PDB entry 7XN4 | electron microscopy, 3.35 A resolution | chains A and C of the 4 polymer chains in the assembly

[Chain A (and C)]
Protein: Caspase-3
Organism: Homo sapiens
Notes: EC 3.4.22.56; chain C of this document is another copy of the same molecule, construct and numbering; everything in this record applies to it too
UniProt: P42574 (CASP3_HUMAN); residues 1-277 here = UniProt positions 1-277
Sequence (277 residues; each row starts with the number of its first residue):
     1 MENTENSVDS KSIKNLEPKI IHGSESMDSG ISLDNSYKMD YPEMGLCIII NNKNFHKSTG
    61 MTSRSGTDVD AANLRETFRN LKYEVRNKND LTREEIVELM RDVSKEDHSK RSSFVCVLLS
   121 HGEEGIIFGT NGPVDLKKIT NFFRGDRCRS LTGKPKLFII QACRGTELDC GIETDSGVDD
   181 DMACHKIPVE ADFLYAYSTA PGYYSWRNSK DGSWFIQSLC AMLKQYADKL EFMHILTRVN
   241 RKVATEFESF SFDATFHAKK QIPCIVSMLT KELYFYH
Disordered / not traced: 1-34, 164-184, 250-260, 277 (chain C: 1-34, 54-67, 122-132, 163-185, 201-211, 247-260, 277)
Curated features (UniProtKB/Swiss-Prot):
  - active site: His121, Cys163
  - modified residue: Met1 (N-acetylmethionine), Lys11 (N6-acetyllysine), Ser26 (Phosphoserine), Cys163 (S-nitrosocysteine), Arg207 (Microbial infection: ADP-riboxanated arginine)
  - mutagenesis: Asp9 (D9A: In P3-D3A mutant; abolished cleavage and activation, leading to prevent thiol protease activity; when associated with A-28 and A-175), Asp28 (D28A: In P3-D3A mutant; abolished cleavage and activation, leading to prevent thiol protease activity; when associated with A-9 and A-175), Asp175 (D175A: In P3-D3A mutant; abolished cleavage and activation, leading to prevent thiol protease activity; when associated with A-9 and A-28), Arg207 (R207A: Abolished ADP-riboxanation by C.violaceum CopC)

[Chain A / chain C interface]
Residue-residue contacts (29):
  Asn35(A) with Arg241(C)
  Ile187(A) with Cys264(C), hydrophobic
  Ala191(A) with Ile262(C), hydrophobic
  Glu231(A) with His234(C)
  His234(A) with Glu231(C), salt bridge; His234(C), hydrogen bond
  Thr237(A) with Leu269(C); Thr270(C)
  Arg238(A) with Asn35(C)
  Asn240(A) with Leu269(C)
  Arg241(A) with Asn35(C), hydrogen bond (side chain-backbone); Thr270(C), hydrogen bond (side chain-backbone)
  Ile262(A) with Val189(C), hydrophobic; Glu190(C)
  Pro263(A) with Met268(C)
  Cys264(A) with Val189(C), hydrophobic
  Ile265(A) with Ile265(C); Val266(C); Ser267(C), hydrogen bond (backbone-backbone)
  Val266(A) with Cys264(C), hydrophobic; Ile265(C)
  Ser267(A) with Ile265(C), hydrogen bond (backbone-backbone)
  Met268(A) with Asn240(C); Cys264(C), hydrophobic
  Leu269(A) with Asn240(C)
  Thr270(A) with Thr237(C); Arg241(C), hydrogen bond (backbone-side chain)
  Lys271(A) with Thr237(C); Arg241(C)
Also at the interface, not in a pair above, chain A (23 interface residues in all): His185, Ala244, Gln261, Glu272
Also at the interface, not in a pair above, chain C (20 interface residues in all): Ala191, Arg238, Lys271, Glu272

[Overview]
Chain A and chain C form an interface of 23 and 20 residues respectively, with 6 hydrogen bonds and 1 salt
bridge. Among the polar pairs are His234(A)-Glu231(C), His234(A)-His234(C) and Arg241(A)-Asn35(C). From
UniProt: active-site residues His121(A) and Cys163(A) and 4 mutagenesis sites on chain A.
Both chains are Caspase-3 (Homo sapiens). Entry 7XN4 (Cryo-EM structure of CopC-CaM-caspase-3 with NAD+) was
determined by electron microscopy (same publication as 7XN5 and 7XN6).
